8XAY - chains M and Q of the 20 polymer chains in the assembly; structure by electron microscopy, 2.81 A resolution.

Chain M (and Q):
Protein: DUF4297
From: Escherichia coli
Notes: chain Q of this document is another copy of the same molecule, construct and numbering; everything in this record applies to it too
UniProt: A0A9X9SUN3 (A0A9X9SUN3_ECOLX); residues 1-394 here = UniProt positions 1-394
Amino-acid sequence (394 residues; numbered 1 to 394; the number before each row is that of its first residue):
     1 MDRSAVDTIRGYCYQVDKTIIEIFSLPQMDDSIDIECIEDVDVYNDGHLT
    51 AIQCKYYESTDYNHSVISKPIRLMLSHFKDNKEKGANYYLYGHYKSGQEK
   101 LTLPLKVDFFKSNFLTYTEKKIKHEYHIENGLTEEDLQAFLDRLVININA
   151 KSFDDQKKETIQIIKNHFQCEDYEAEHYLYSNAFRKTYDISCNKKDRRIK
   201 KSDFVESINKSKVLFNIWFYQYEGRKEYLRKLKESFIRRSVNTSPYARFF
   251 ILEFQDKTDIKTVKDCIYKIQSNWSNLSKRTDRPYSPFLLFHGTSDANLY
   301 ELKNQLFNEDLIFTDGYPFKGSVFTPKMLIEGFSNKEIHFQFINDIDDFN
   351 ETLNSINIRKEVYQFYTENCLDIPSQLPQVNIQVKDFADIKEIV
Disordered / not traced: 1-223 (chain Q: 1-224)

Interface between chain M and chain Q:
Pairs across the interface (16):
  Asn-242(M) with Lys-269(Q), hydrogen bond; Ser-272(Q), hydrogen bond; Asn-273(Q)
  Tyr-246(M) with Tyr-268(Q)
  Asn-357(M) with Asn-308(Q), hydrogen bond (side chain-backbone); Glu-309(Q); Asp-310(Q), hydrogen bond
  Ile-358(M) with Glu-309(Q); Asp-310(Q)
  Arg-359(M) with Asp-265(Q), salt bridge; Tyr-268(Q); Glu-309(Q)
  Ser-375(M) with Lys-261(Q), hydrogen bond (backbone-side chain)
  Leu-377(M) with Lys-261(Q), hydrogen bond (backbone-side chain)
  Pro-378(M) with Lys-261(Q); Asp-265(Q)
Also at the interface, not in a pair above, chain M (11 interface residues in all): Lys-360, Gln-376, Gln-379
Also at the interface, not in a pair above, chain Q (10 interface residues in all): Lys-264

Summary:
Chain M and chain Q form an interface of 11 and 10 residues respectively, with 6 hydrogen bonds and 1 salt
bridge. Polar pairs include Arg-359(M)/Asp-265(Q), Asn-242(M)/Lys-269(Q) and Asn-242(M)/Ser-272(Q).
Chain M and chain Q are both DUF4297 (Escherichia coli); the structure, Cryo-EM structure of an anti-phage
defense complex bound to ATPrS and DNA, was determined by electron microscopy, deposited together with 8XAU,
8XAV, 8XAW and 8XAX.
